Entry 5X4Z (X-ray diffraction, 7.80 A resolution (low resolution: residue-level contacts below are approximate; hydrogen-bond / salt-bridge calls are withheld)); this record covers chains A and I of the 12 polymer chains in the assembly.

Chain A:
Molecule: DNA-directed RNA polymerase subunit
From: Komagataella phaffii (strain GS115 / ATCC 20864)
Notes: EC 2.7.7.6
UniProt: C4R4Y0 (C4R4Y0_KOMPG); numbering as in UniProt (aligned over 1-1743)
Amino-acid sequence (1743 residues; each row starts with the number of its first residue):
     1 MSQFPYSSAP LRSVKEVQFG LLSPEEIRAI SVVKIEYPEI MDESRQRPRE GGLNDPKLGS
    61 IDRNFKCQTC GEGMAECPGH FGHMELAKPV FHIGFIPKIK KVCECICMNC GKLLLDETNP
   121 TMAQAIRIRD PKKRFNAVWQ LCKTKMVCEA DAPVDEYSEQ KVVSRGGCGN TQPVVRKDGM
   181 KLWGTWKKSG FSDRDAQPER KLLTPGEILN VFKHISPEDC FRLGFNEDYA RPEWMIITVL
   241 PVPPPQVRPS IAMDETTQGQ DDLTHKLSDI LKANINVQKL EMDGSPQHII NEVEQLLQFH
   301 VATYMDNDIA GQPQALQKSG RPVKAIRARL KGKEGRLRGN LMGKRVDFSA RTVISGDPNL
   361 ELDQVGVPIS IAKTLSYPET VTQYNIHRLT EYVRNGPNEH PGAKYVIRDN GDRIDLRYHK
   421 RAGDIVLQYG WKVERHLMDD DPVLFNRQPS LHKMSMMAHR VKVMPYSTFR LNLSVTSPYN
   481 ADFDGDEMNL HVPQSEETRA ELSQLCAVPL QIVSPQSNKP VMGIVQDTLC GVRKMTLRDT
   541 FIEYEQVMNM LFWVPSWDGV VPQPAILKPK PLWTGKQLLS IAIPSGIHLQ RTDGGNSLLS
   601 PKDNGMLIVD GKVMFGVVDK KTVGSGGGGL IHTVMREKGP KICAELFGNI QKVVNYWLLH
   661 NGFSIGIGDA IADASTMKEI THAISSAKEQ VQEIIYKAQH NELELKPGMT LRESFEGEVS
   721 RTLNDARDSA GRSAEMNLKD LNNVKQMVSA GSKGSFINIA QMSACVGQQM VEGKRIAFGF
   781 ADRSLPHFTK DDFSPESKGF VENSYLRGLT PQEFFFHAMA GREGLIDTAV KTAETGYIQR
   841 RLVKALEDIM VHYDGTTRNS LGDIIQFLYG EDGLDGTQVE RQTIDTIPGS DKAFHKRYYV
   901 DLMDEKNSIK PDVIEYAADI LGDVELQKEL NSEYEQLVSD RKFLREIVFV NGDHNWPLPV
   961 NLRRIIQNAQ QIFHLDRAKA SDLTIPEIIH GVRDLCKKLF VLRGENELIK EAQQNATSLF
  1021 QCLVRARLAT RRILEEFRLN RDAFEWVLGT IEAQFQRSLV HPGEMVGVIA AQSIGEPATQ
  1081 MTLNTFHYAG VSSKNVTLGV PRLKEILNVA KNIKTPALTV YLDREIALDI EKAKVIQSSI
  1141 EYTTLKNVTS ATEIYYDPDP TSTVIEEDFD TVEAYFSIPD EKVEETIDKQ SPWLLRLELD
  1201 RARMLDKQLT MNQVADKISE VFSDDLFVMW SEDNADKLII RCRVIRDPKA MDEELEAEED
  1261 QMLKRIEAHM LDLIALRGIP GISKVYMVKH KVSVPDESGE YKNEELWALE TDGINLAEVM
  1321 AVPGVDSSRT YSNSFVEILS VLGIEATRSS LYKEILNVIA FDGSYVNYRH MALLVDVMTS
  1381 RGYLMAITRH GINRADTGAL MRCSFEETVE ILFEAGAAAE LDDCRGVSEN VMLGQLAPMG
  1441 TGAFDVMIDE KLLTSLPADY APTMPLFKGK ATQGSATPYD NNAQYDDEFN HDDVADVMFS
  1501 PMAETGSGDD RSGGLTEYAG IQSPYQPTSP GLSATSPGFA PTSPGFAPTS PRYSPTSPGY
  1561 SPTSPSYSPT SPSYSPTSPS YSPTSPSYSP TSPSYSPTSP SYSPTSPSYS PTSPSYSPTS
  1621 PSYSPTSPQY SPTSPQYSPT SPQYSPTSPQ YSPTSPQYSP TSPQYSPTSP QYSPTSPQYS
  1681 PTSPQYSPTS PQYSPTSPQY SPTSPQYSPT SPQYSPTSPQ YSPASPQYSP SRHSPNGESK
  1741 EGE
Disordered / not traced: 1-5, 151-164, 187-196, 204-206, 347, 808, 946-947, 1088-1095, 1141, 1179-1189, 1246-1256, 1278, 1398, 1454-1743
Metal / ion sites: Zn2+ site 1: Cys-67, Cys-70, Cys-77, His-80; Zn2+ site 2: Cys-107, Cys-110, Cys-148

Chain I:
Molecule: DNA-directed RNA polymerase subunit
From: Komagataella phaffii (strain ATCC 76273 / CBS 7435 / CECT 11047 / NRRL Y-11430 / Wegner 21-1)
UniProt: F2QPE6 (F2QPE6_KOMPC); numbering as in UniProt (aligned over 1-115)
Amino-acid sequence (115 residues; row label = number of the first residue in the row):
     1 MASFRFCLEC NNMLYPKEDK ENQRLLYSCR NCDYTELAED PKVYRHELIT NIGETAGIVD
    61 DIGQDPTLPR SDKECPECHS RDCVFFQSQQ RRKDTNMTLF YVCLNCKKTF RDESE
Disordered / not traced: 1, 49
Metal / ion sites: Zn2+ site 1: Cys-7, Cys-10, Cys-29, Cys-32; Zn2+ site 2: Cys-75, Cys-78, Cys-106

Chain A / chain I interface:
Residue-residue contacts (47):
  Ala-698(A) / Met-97(I)
  Gln-699(A) / Met-97(I)
  Gln-699(A) / Leu-99(I)
  Gln-699(A) / Asp-112(I)
  His-700(A) / Ser-114(I)
  Asn-701(A) / Glu-115(I)
  Thr-710(A) / Lys-93(I)
  Thr-710(A) / Asp-94(I)
  Leu-711(A) / Met-97(I)
  Arg-712(A) / Gln-87(I)
  Arg-712(A) / Thr-95(I)
  Arg-712(A) / Asn-96(I)
  Arg-712(A) / Met-97(I)
  Phe-715(A) / Met-97(I)
  Asp-782(A) / Arg-91(I)
  Arg-783(A) / Thr-67(I)
  Thr-789(A) / Thr-67(I)
  Lys-790(A) / Thr-67(I)
  Lys-790(A) / Leu-68(I)
  Asp-791(A) / Phe-86(I)
  Asp-791(A) / Gln-87(I)
  Thr-1149(A) / Leu-48(I)
  Ser-1150(A) / Glu-47(I)
  Ser-1150(A) / Leu-48(I)
  Ala-1151(A) / Arg-45(I)
  Ala-1151(A) / Glu-47(I)
  Thr-1152(A) / Tyr-44(I)
  Thr-1152(A) / Arg-45(I)
  Thr-1152(A) / His-46(I)
  Glu-1153(A) / Tyr-44(I)
  Glu-1153(A) / Arg-45(I)
  Ile-1154(A) / Val-43(I)
  Ile-1154(A) / Tyr-44(I)
  Tyr-1155(A) / Pro-41(I)
  Tyr-1156(A) / Glu-18(I)
  Tyr-1156(A) / Gln-23(I)
  Tyr-1156(A) / Arg-24(I)
  Tyr-1156(A) / Leu-25(I)
  Tyr-1156(A) / Pro-41(I)
  Val-1164(A) / Pro-41(I)
  Pro-1192(A) / Glu-18(I)
  Trp-1193(A) / Leu-25(I)
  Trp-1193(A) / Val-43(I)
  Glu-1198(A) / Arg-45(I)
  Lys-1264(A) / Tyr-44(I)
  Glu-1267(A) / His-46(I)
  Leu-1271(A) / Leu-48(I)
Interface residues without a listed pair, chain A (29 interface residues in all): Lys-1146
Interface residues without a listed pair, chain I (30 interface residues in all): Lys-42, Asp-65, Pro-69, Thr-98, Glu-113

In short:
Chain A and chain I form an interface of 29 and 30 residues respectively. Cys-67(A), Cys-70(A), Cys-77(A) and
His-80(A) coordinate Zn2+ site 1. The Zn2+ site 2 is built by Cys-107(A), Cys-110(A) and Cys-148(A).
Here chain A is DNA-directed RNA polymerase subunit (Komagataella phaffii (strain GS115 / ATCC 20864)) and
chain I is DNA-directed RNA polymerase subunit (Komagataella phaffii (strain ATCC 76273 / CBS 7435 / CECT
11047 / NRRL Y-11430 / Wegner 21-1)). Entry 5X4Z (RNA Polymerase II from Komagataella Pastoris (Type-1
crystal)) was determined by X-ray diffraction (same publication as 5X50 and 5X51).
